PDB entry 3BJZ | X-ray diffraction, 2.40 A resolution | chains B and C of the 4 polymer chains in the assembly

# Chain B (and C)
Name: Phosphoheptose isomerase
From: Pseudomonas aeruginosa PAO1
Notes: EC 5.3.1.-; chain C of this document is another copy of the same molecule, construct and numbering; everything in this record applies to it too
Reference sequence: Q9HVZ0 (GMHA_PSEAE); numbering as in UniProt (aligned over 1-197)
Chain sequence (199 residues; row label = number of the first residue in the row; numbers below 1 keep their minus sign (Gly-1 is residue -1)):
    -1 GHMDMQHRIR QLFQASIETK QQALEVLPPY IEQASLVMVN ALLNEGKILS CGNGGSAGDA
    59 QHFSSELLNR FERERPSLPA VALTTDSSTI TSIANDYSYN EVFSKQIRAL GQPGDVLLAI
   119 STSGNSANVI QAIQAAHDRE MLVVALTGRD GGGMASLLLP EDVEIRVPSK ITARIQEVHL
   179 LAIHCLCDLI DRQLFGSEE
Disordered / not traced: 85, 87-95, 196-197 (chain C: -1 to 0, 69-71, 84-96, 196-197)
Modified residues: Mse1, Mse3, Mse36, Mse139, Mse152 (selenomethionine; parent Met)
Construct notes: expression tag (-1 to 0)
Curated features (UniProtKB/Swiss-Prot):
  - binding site (substrate): Asn51 to Gly53, Glu64, Asn93, Asp94, Ser119 to Ser121, Ser124, Gln174
  - binding site (Zn(2+)): His60, Glu64, Gln174, His182

# How chain B and chain C interact
Contacting residue pairs - 20 pairs, chain B then chain C:
  Lys45(B) - Ala107(C)
  Lys45(B) - Leu108(C)
  Leu66(B) - Lys103(C)
  Asn67(B) - Tyr97(C)  hydrogen bond
  Phe69(B) - Tyr97(C)
  Ser75(B) - Lys103(C)
  Ser75(B) - Arg106(C)
  Pro77(B) - Ala107(C)  hydrophobic
  Val79(B) - Ala107(C)  hydrophobic
  Val79(B) - Leu108(C)  hydrophobic
  Thr82(B) - Thr83(C)  hydrogen bond
  Asp84(B) - Gln59(C)
  Lys103(B) - Leu66(C)
  Lys103(B) - Arg68(C)
  Gln104(B) - Leu66(C)
  Ala107(B) - Lys45(C)
  Ala107(B) - Pro77(C)  hydrophobic
  Leu108(B) - Lys45(C)
  Leu108(B) - Val79(C)  hydrophobic
  Gln110(B) - Gln110(C)  hydrogen bond
Also at the interface, not in a pair above, chain B (15 interface residues in all): Leu47
Also at the interface, not in a pair above, chain C (17 interface residues in all): Leu47, Asn67, Ser75, Gln104

# Summary
15 residues of chain B face 17 of chain C across their interface; the contacts include 3 hydrogen bonds. Polar
contacts include Asn67(B)-Tyr97(C), Thr82(B)-Thr83(C) and Gln110(B)-Gln110(C). Curated annotation (UniProt)
lists 11 substrate-binding residues and 4 Zn2+-binding residues on chain B.
Both chains are Phosphoheptose isomerase (Pseudomonas aeruginosa PAO1). Entry 3BJZ (Crystal structure of
Pseudomonas aeruginosa phosphoheptose isomerase) was determined by X-ray diffraction, deposited together with
2I22 and 1X92.
